1K9M - chains A and Z of the 30 polymer chains in the assembly; structure by X-ray diffraction, 3.00 A resolution.

== Chain A ==
Molecule: 23S RRNA
From: Haloarcula marismortui
Sequence (2922 nucleotides; row label = number of the first residue in the row):
     2 UUGGCUACUAUGCCAGCUGGUGGAUUGCUCGGCUCAGGCGCUGAUGAAGG
    52 ACGUGCCAAGCUGCGAUAAGCCAUGGGGAGCCGCACGGAGGCGAAGAACC
   102 AUGGAUUUCCGAAUGAGAAUCUCUCUAACAAUUGCUUCGCGCAAUGAGGA
   152 ACCCCGAGAACUGAAACAUCUCAGUAUCGGGAGGAACAGAAAACGCAAUG
   202 UGAUGUCGUUAGUAACCGCGAGUGAACGCGAUACAGCCCAAACCGAAGCC
   252 CUCACGGGCAAUGUGGUGUCAGGGCUACCUCUCAUCAGCCGACCGUCUCG
   302 ACGAAGUCUCUUGGAACAGAGCGUGAUACAGGGUGACAACCCCGUACUCG
   352 AGACCAGUACGACGUGCGGUAGUGCCAGAGUAGCGGGGGUUGGAUAUCCC
   402 UCGCGAAUAACGCAGGCAUCGACUGCGAAGGCUAAACACAACCUGAGACC
   452 GAUAGUGAACAAGUAGUGUGAACGAACGCUGCAAAGUACCCUCAGAAGGG
   502 AGGCGAAAUAGAGCAUGAAAUCAGUUGGCGAUCGAGCGACAGGGCAUACA
   552 AGGUCCCUCGACGAAUGACCGACGCGCGAGCGUCCAGUAAGACUCACGGG
   602 AAGCCGAUGUUCUGUCGUACGUUUUGAAAAACGAGCCAGGGAGUGUGUCU
   652 GCAUGGCAAGUCUAACCGGAGUAUCCGGGGAGGCACAGGGAAACCGACAU
   702 GGCCGCAGGGCUUUGCCCGAGGGCCGCCGUCUUCAAGGGCGGGGAGCCAU
   752 GUGGACACGACCCGAAUCCGGACGAUCUACGCAUGGACAAGAUGAAGCGU
   802 GCCGAAAGGCACGUGGAAGUCUGUUAGAGUUGGUGUCCUACAAUACCCUC
   852 UCGUGAUCUAUGUGUAGGGGUGAAAGGCCCAUCGAGUCCGGCAACAGCUG
   902 GUUCCAAUCGAAACAUGUCGAAGCAUGACCUCCGCCGAGGUAGUCUGUGA
   952 GGUAGAGCGACCGAUUGGUGUGUCCGCCUCCGAGAGGAGUCGGCACACCU
  1002 GUCAAACUCCAAACUUACAGACGCCGUUUGACGCGGGGAUUCCGGUGCGC
  1052 GGGGUAAGCCUGUGUACCAGGAGGGGAACAACCCAGAGAUAGGUUAAGGU
  1102 CCCCAAGUGUGGAUUAAGUGUAAUCCUCUGAAGGUGGUCUCGAGCCCUAG
  1152 ACAGCCGGGAGGUGAGCUUAGAAGCAGCUACCCUCUAAGAAAAGCGUAAC
  1202 AGCUUACCGGCCGAGGUUUGAGGCGCCCAAAAUGAUCGGGACUCAAAUCC
  1252 ACCACCGAGACCUGUCCGUACCACUCAUACUGGUAAUCGAGUAGAUUGGC
  1302 GCUCUAAUUGGAUGGAAGUAGGGGUGAAAACUCCUAUGGACCGAUUAGUG
  1352 ACGAAAAUCCUGGCCAUAGUAGCAGCGAUAGUCGGGUGAGAACCCCGACG
  1402 GCCUAAUGGAUAAGGGUUCCUCAGCACUGCUGAUCAGCUGAGGGUUAGCC
  1452 GGUCCUAAGUCAUACCGCAACUCGACUAUGACGAAAUGGGAAACGGGUUA
  1502 AUAUUCCCGUGCCACUAUGCAGUGAAAGUUGACGCCCUGGGGUCGAUCAC
  1552 GCUGGGCAUUCGCCCAGUCGAACCGUCCAACUCCGUGGAAGCCGUAAUGG
  1602 CAGGAAGCGGACGAACGGCGGCAUAGGGAAACGUGAUUCAACCUGGGGCC
  1652 CAUGAAAAGACGAGCAUAGUGUCCGUACCGAGAACCGACACAGGUGUCCA
  1702 UGGCGGCGAAAGCCAAGGCCUGUCGGGAGCAACCAACGUUAGGGAAUUCG
  1752 GCAAGUUAGUCCCGUACCUUCGGAAGAAGGGAUGCCUGCUCCGGAACGGA
  1802 GCAGGUCGCAGUGACUCGGAAGCUCGGACUGUCUAGUAACAACAUAGGUG
  1852 ACCGCAAAUCCGCAAGGACUCGUACGGUCACUGAAUCCUGCCCAGUGCAG
  1902 GUAUCUGAACACCUCGUACAAGAGGACGAAGGACCUGUCAACGGCGGGGG
  1952 UAACUAUGACCCUCUUAAGGUAGCGUAGUACCUUGCCGCAUCAGUAGCGG
  2002 CUUGCAUGAAUGGAUUAACCAGAGCUUCACUGUCCCAACGUUGGGCCCGG
  2052 UGAACUGUACAUUCCAGUGCGGAGUCUGGAGACACCCAGGGGGAAGCGAA
  2102 GACCCUAUGGAGCUUUACUGCAGGCUGUCGCUGAGACGUGGUCGCCGAUG
  2152 UGCAGCAUAGGUAGGAGACACUACACAGGUACCCGCGCUAGCGGGCCACC
  2202 GAGUCAACAGUGAAAUACUACCCGUCGGUGACUGCGACUCUCACUCCGGG
  2252 AGGAGGACACCGAUAGCCGGGCAGUUUGACUGGGGCGGUACGCGCUCGAA
  2302 AAGAUAUCGAGCGCGCCCUAUGGCUAUCUCAGCCGGGACAGAGACCCGGC
  2352 GAAGAGUGCAAGAGCAAAAGAUAGCUUGACAGUGUUCUUCCCAACGAGGA
  2402 ACGCUGACGCGAAAGCGUGGUCUAGCGAACCAAUUAGCCUGCUUGAUGCG
  2452 GGCAAUUGAUGACAGAAAAGCUACCCUAGGGAUAACAGAGUCGUCACUCG
  2502 CAAGAGCACAUAUCGACCGAGUGGCUUGCUACCUCGAUGUCGGUUCCCUC
  2552 CAUCCUGCCCGUGCAGAAGCGGGCAAGGGUGAGGUUGUUCGCCUAUUAAA
  2602 GGAGGUCGUGAGCUGGGUUUAGACCGUCGUGAGACAGGUCGGCUGCUAUC
  2652 UACUGGGUGUGUAAUGGUGUCUGACAAGAACGACCGUAUAGUACGAGAGG
  2702 AACUACGGUUGGUGGCCACUGGUGUACCGGUUGUUCGAGAGAGCACGUGC
  2752 CGGGUAGCCACGCCACACGGGGUAAGAGCUGAACGCAUCUAAGCUCGAAA
  2802 CCCACUUGGAAAAGAGACACCGCCGAGGUCCCGCGUACAAGACGCGGUCG
  2852 AUAGACUCGGGGUGUGCGCGUCGAGGUAACGAGACGUUAAGCCCACGAGC
  2902 ACUAACAGACCAAAGCCAUCAU
Unresolved in the structure: 2-9, 126-127, 715, 971-998, 1560, 1952-1963, 2137-2236, 2339-2343, 2665-2666, 2915-2923
Sequence notes: conflict C560 (U3155 in 3377779)
Covalently attached groups: tylosin (TYK) linked to A2103
Bound ions: Mg2+ site 1 near G28 (its only coordinating residue here); Na+ site 1: C40, G41; Na+ site 2: G56, A59, G61; Na+ site 3: G66, U107, U108; Mg2+ site 2 near U115 (its only coordinating residue here); Na+ site 4: C141, G142; Na+ site 5 near U146 (its only coordinating residue here); Mg2+ site 3: C162, U2276; K+ site 1: C162, U163, U172; Mg2+ site 4: A165, A167, C168; Na+ site 6: A165, A166, A167; Mg2+ site 5: A166, G219; 60 more Na+ sites not listed; 99 more Mg2+ sites not listed; 1 more K+ sites not listed
Ligand contacts: tylosin (TYK): C839, A841, A843, A844, U845, G2099, A2100, G2102, A2538, G2540, G2646

== Chain Z ==
Protein: Ribosomal protein L32E
From: Haloarcula marismortui
Reference sequence: P12736 (RL32_HALMA); residue numbers follow UniProt; this construct covers 1-240
Sequence (240 residues; row label = number of the first residue in the row):
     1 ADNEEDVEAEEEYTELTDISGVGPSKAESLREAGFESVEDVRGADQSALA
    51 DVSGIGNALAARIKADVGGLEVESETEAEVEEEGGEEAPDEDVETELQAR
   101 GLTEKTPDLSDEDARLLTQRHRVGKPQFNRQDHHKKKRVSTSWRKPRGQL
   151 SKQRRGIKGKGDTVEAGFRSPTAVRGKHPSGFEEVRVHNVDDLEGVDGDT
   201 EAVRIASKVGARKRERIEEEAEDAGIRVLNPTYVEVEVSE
Unresolved in the structure: 1-94, 237-240
Bound ions: Mg2+: His133, Lys136, Val139

== Interface between chain A and chain Z ==
Contacting residue pairs (171):
  G320(A) with Arg212(Z), hydrogen bond to the sugar
  A521(A) with Lys137(Z), salt bridge to the phosphate
  U522(A) with Lys137(Z), salt bridge to the phosphate
  G537(A) with Lys135(Z), hydrogen bond to the sugar; Lys160(Z), sugar contact
  C538(A) with His134(Z), salt bridge to the phosphate; Lys135(Z), phosphate contact
  G539(A) with His134(Z), hydrogen bond to the phosphate; Gly159(Z), hydrogen bond to the base
  A540(A) with Gln127(Z), hydrogen bond to the phosphate; Gly159(Z), sugar contact; Gly161(Z), sugar contact
  C541(A) with Pro126(Z), phosphate contact; Gln127(Z), hydrogen bond to the phosphate
  A551(A) with Tyr233(Z), phosphate contact
  A552(A) with Arg204(Z), hydrogen bond to the phosphate; Leu229(Z), sugar contact; Pro231(Z), phosphate contact; Tyr233(Z), hydrogen bond to the phosphate
  G553(A) with His178(Z), salt bridge to the phosphate; Pro179(Z), sugar contact; Arg204(Z), salt bridge to the phosphate
  G554(A) with His178(Z), salt bridge to the phosphate; Ser180(Z), phosphate contact; Arg227(Z), salt bridge to the phosphate
  U555(A) with His121(Z), phosphate contact
  C556(A) with His121(Z), salt bridge to the phosphate
  C594(A) with Arg122(Z), hydrogen bond to the sugar
  U595(A) with Thr118(Z), phosphate contact; Arg122(Z), salt bridge to the phosphate
  C617(A) with Lys158(Z), hydrogen bond to the sugar; Gly159(Z), base contact
  G618(A) with Lys158(Z), sugar contact; Lys160(Z), hydrogen bond to the sugar
  A620(A) with Asp132(Z), hydrogen bond to the sugar; Lys135(Z), hydrogen bond to the sugar; Lys152(Z), phosphate contact; Lys160(Z), salt bridge to the phosphate
  C621(A) with Gln131(Z), hydrogen bond to the phosphate; Asp132(Z), sugar contact; Ser151(Z), phosphate contact; Lys152(Z), salt bridge to the phosphate
  G622(A) with Gln131(Z), hydrogen bond to the phosphate; Arg147(Z), phosphate contact; Gly148(Z), hydrogen bond to the phosphate; Ser151(Z), hydrogen bond to the phosphate
  U623(A) with Gly148(Z), phosphate contact; Gln149(Z), hydrogen bond to the phosphate; Leu150(Z), base contact
  U624(A) with Leu150(Z), base contact
  U625(A) with Leu150(Z), base contact
  A628(A) with Leu150(Z), sugar contact
  A629(A) with Lys152(Z), salt bridge to the phosphate
  C637(A) with Lys136(Z), salt bridge to the phosphate; Arg138(Z), salt bridge to the phosphate
  C638(A) with Lys136(Z), phosphate contact; Lys137(Z), phosphate contact; Arg138(Z), salt bridge to the phosphate
  A639(A) with Arg138(Z), phosphate contact
  C905(A) with Arg144(Z), salt bridge to the phosphate
  C906(A) with Trp143(Z), phosphate contact; Arg144(Z), phosphate contact; Lys145(Z), hydrogen bond to the phosphate; Arg147(Z), salt bridge to the phosphate
  A907(A) with Trp143(Z), hydrogen bond to the phosphate; Lys145(Z), phosphate contact; Val164(Z), sugar contact
  A908(A) with Glu165(Z), phosphate contact; Ala166(Z), hydrogen bond to the phosphate
  G1071(A) with Gln149(Z), phosphate contact; Arg154(Z), sugar contact
  G1072(A) with Arg154(Z), salt bridge to the phosphate; Arg155(Z), phosphate contact
  A1073(A) with Arg155(Z), sugar contact; Gly156(Z), hydrogen bond to the sugar; Ile157(Z), phosphate contact
  G1074(A) with Ile157(Z), phosphate contact; Lys158(Z), hydrogen bond to the phosphate
  G1075(A) with Lys158(Z), salt bridge to the phosphate
  G1089(A) with Glu165(Z), hydrogen bond to the sugar; Gly167(Z), hydrogen bond to the base
  A1090(A) with Gly167(Z), sugar contact; Phe168(Z), sugar contact
  U1091(A) with Val123(Z), sugar contact
  G1260(A) with Lys158(Z), base contact
  U1266(A) with Arg115(Z), hydrogen bond to the phosphate; Gln119(Z), hydrogen bond to the sugar
  C1267(A) with Glu112(Z), phosphate contact; Arg115(Z), phosphate contact; Leu116(Z), sugar contact; Gln119(Z), sugar contact; Pro171(Z), sugar contact
  C1268(A) with Ala166(Z), hydrogen bond to the sugar; Gly167(Z), base contact; Arg169(Z), sugar contact; Ser170(Z), sugar contact; Pro171(Z), phosphate contact; Thr172(Z), hydrogen bond to the phosphate; Arg175(Z), hydrogen bond to the phosphate
  G1269(A) with Ala166(Z), sugar contact; Arg175(Z), salt bridge to the phosphate
  U1293(A) with Gln149(Z), hydrogen bond to the sugar; Arg154(Z), sugar contact
  A1294(A) with Gln149(Z), phosphate contact
  G1311(A) with His188(Z), sugar contact; Asn189(Z), phosphate contact; Lys208(Z), base contact
  G1312(A) with His188(Z), sugar contact; Asn189(Z), phosphate contact; Lys208(Z), hydrogen bond to the sugar; Val209(Z), hydrogen bond to the sugar; Lys213(Z), salt bridge to the phosphate
  A1313(A) with Lys208(Z), sugar contact; Val209(Z), phosphate contact; Gly210(Z), hydrogen bond to the phosphate; Lys213(Z), salt bridge to the phosphate
  U1314(A) with Gly210(Z), phosphate contact
  G1315(A) with Gly210(Z), sugar contact; Ala211(Z), hydrogen bond to the phosphate; Arg212(Z), hydrogen bond to the base; Glu215(Z), hydrogen bond to the base
  G1316(A) with Gly210(Z), phosphate contact; Ala211(Z), hydrogen bond to the phosphate
  A1317(A) with Lys208(Z), phosphate contact
  A1318(A) with Lys208(Z), phosphate contact
  G1324(A) with Arg204(Z), base contact
  G1325(A) with Pro179(Z), phosphate contact
  U1326(A) with Arg120(Z), salt bridge to the phosphate; Gly176(Z), sugar contact; Lys177(Z), sugar contact
  G1327(A) with Arg120(Z), salt bridge to the phosphate; Lys125(Z), hydrogen bond to the base; Arg169(Z), hydrogen bond to the phosphate; Ser170(Z), phosphate contact; Arg175(Z), phosphate contact; Gly176(Z), hydrogen bond to the phosphate
  A1328(A) with Lys125(Z), phosphate contact; Phe128(Z), sugar contact; Val164(Z), base contact; Glu165(Z), base contact; Ala166(Z), hydrogen bond to the base; Phe168(Z), sugar contact; Arg169(Z), salt bridge to the phosphate; Ser170(Z), hydrogen bond to the phosphate; Arg175(Z), salt bridge to the phosphate
  A1329(A) with Lys125(Z), salt bridge to the phosphate; Phe128(Z), phosphate contact; Trp143(Z), phosphate contact; Arg169(Z), base contact
  A1330(A) with Ser142(Z), sugar contact; Trp143(Z), hydrogen bond to the phosphate
  A1331(A) with Ser142(Z), hydrogen bond to the phosphate; Arg144(Z), salt bridge to the phosphate
  U1333(A) with Arg186(Z), hydrogen bond to the phosphate; Arg204(Z), sugar contact
  C1334(A) with Arg186(Z), salt bridge to the phosphate; Arg204(Z), hydrogen bond to the sugar; Ile205(Z), sugar contact; Ala206(Z), phosphate contact; Ser207(Z), hydrogen bond to the phosphate; Asn230(Z), hydrogen bond to the phosphate
  C1335(A) with Ser207(Z), phosphate contact; Asn230(Z), hydrogen bond to the phosphate
  C1343(A) with Lys208(Z), hydrogen bond to the base
  G1344(A) with Lys208(Z), sugar contact
  A1356(A) with Arg130(Z), salt bridge to the phosphate; Asp132(Z), base contact; Lys136(Z), base contact; Arg138(Z), hydrogen bond to the base; Val139(Z), base contact
  U2059(A) with Lys136(Z), hydrogen bond to the sugar
Interface residues without a listed pair, chain A (76 interface residues in all): A319, C596, G636, G1290, A2060
Interface residues without a listed pair, chain Z (80 interface residues in all): Pro146, Asp162, Val174, Glu184, Arg214, Arg216

== In short ==
Chain A and chain Z form an interface of 76 and 80 residues respectively, with 53 hydrogen bonds and 30 salt
bridges. Polar pairs include G539(A)-Gly159(Z), G1089(A)-Gly167(Z) and G1315(A)-Arg212(Z). Tylosin is
covalently linked to A2103(A). C40(A) and G41(A) coordinate Na+ site 1.
Here chain A is 23S RRNA and chain Z is Ribosomal protein L32E, both from Haloarcula marismortui. Entry 1K9M
(Co-crystal structure of tylosin bound to the 50S ribosomal subunit of Haloarcula marismortui) was determined
by X-ray diffraction together with 1K8A, 1KD1 and 1M1K from the same study.
